3TIG - chain A; structure by X-ray diffraction, 2.50 A resolution.

[Chain A]
Name: Ttl protein
From: Xenopus (Silurana) tropicalis
Reference sequence: A9ULH4 (A9ULH4_XENTR); residue numbers follow UniProt; this construct covers 2-377
Sequence (380 residues; row label = number of the first residue in the row; numbers below 1 keep their minus sign (Gly-2 is residue -2)):
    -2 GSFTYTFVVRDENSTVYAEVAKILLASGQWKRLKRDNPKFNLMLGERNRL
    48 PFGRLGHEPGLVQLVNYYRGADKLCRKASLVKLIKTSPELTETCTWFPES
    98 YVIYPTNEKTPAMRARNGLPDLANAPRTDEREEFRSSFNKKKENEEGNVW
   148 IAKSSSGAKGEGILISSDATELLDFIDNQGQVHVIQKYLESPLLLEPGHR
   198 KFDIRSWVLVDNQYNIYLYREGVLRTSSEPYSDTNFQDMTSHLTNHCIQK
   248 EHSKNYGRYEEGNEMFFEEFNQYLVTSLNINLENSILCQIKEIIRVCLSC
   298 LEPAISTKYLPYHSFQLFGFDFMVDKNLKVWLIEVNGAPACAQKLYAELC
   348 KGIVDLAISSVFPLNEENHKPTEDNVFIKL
Disordered / not traced: 103-126, 155-158, 226-259, 364-373
Differences from the reference sequence: expression tag (-2 to 1)
Ion coordination: Mg2+ site 1: Tyr14, Asn63; Mg2+ site 2 near Gly42 (its only coordinating residue here)
Reported in the primary citation:
  - mutagenesis - E331Q: abolished catalytic activity on tubulin
  - mutagenesis - R29A/K31A/R32A, E331Q: unchanged binding to tubulin
  - mutagenesis - Y253A/R255A/Y256A/E257A: abolished catalytic activity
  - mutagenesis - K70A/R73A, R73E: decreased catalytic activity on alpha-tubulin peptide
  - mutagenesis - R44A/R46A, R66E (90% reduction), K70A/R73A, R73E, Y253A/R255A/Y256A/E257A: decreased catalytic activity on tubulin
  - mutagenesis - R29A/K31A/R32A, R46E, H54E: decreased catalytic activity
  - mutagenesis - R66E: unchanged catalytic activity on alpha-tail peptide
  - catalytic residues: Glu331
  - mutagenesis - Y185A, K198A/D200A: abolished catalytic activity on alpha-tail peptide substrate
  - post-translational modification sites: Ser76 (proposed by the authors, not directly observed)
  - mutagenesis - R44A/R46A: decreased catalytic activity on alpha-tail peptide

[Overview]
Tyr14 and Asn63 form the Mg2+ site 1. From the paper: the catalytic residue Glu331; R44A/R46A, R66E and
K70A/R73A, among others, reduce catalytic activity on tubulin; 11 substitutions were tested in all.
Chain A is Ttl protein (Xenopus (Silurana) tropicalis); the structure, Tubulin tyrosine ligase, was determined
by X-ray diffraction, deposited together with 3TII and 3TIN.
